PDB entry 7KZR | electron microscopy, 4.40 A resolution (low resolution: residue-level contacts below are approximate; hydrogen-bond / salt-bridge calls are withheld) | chains S and W of the 17 polymer chains in the assembly

# Chain S
Name: Fanconi anemia group A protein
From: Homo sapiens
Reference sequence: O15360 (FANCA_HUMAN); numbering as in UniProt (aligned over 1-1455)
Amino-acid sequence (1477 residues; each row starts with the number of its first residue):
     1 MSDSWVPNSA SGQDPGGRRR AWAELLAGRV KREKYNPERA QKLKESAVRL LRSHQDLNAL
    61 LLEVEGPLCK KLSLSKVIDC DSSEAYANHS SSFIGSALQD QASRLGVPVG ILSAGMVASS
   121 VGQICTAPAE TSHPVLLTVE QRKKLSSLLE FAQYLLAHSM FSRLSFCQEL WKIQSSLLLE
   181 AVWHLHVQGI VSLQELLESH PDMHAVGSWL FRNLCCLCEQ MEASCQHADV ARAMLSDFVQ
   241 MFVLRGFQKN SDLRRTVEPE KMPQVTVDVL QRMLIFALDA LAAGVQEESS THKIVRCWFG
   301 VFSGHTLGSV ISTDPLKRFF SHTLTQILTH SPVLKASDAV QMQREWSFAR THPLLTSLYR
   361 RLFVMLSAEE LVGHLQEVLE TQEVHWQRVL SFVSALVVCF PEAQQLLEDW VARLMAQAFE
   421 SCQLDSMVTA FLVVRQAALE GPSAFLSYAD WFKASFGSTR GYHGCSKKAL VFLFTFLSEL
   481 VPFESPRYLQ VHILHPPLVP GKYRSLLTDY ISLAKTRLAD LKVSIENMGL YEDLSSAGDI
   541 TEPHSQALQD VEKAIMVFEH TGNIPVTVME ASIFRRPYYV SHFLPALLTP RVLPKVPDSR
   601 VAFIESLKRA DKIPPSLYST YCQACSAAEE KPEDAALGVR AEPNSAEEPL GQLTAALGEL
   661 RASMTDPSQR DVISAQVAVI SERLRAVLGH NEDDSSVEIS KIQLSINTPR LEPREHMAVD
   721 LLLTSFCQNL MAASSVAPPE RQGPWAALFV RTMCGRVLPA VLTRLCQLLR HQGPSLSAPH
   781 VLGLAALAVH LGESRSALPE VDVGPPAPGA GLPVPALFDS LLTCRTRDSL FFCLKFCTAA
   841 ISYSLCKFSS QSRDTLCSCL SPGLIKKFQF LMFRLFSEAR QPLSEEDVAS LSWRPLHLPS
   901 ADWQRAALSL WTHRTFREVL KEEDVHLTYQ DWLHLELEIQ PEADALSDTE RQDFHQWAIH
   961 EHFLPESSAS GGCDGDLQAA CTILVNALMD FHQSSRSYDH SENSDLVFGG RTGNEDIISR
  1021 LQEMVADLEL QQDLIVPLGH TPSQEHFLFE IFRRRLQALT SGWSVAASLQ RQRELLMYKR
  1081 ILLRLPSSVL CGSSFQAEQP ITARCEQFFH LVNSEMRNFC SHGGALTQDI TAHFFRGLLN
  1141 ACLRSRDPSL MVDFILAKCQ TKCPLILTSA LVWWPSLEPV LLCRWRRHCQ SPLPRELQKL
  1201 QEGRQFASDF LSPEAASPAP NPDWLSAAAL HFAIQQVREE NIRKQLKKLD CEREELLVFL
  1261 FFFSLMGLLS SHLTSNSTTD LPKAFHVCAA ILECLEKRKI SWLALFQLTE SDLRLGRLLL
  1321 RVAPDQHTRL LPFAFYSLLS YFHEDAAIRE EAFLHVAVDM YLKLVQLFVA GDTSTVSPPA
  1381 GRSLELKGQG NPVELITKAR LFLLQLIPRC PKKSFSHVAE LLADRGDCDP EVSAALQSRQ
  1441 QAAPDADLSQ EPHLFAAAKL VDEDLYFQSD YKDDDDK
Disordered / not traced: 1-18, 64-90, 126-138, 247-264, 440-445, 498-502, 525-541, 628-647, 691-708, 806-812, 883-896, 1034-1042, 1370-1390, 1444-1477
Sequence notes: expression tag (1456-1477)
UniProt features mapped onto this chain:
  - motif: R18 to K34 (Nuclear localization signal)
  - modified residue: S1449 (Phosphoserine)
  - natural variant: N8 (N8K: In FANCA), A181 (A181V: In FANCA), L210 (L210R: In FANCA), L244 (L244F: In FANCA), D252 (D252G: In FANCA), R435 (R435C: In FANCA), H492 (H492R: In FANCA), D598 (D598N: In FANCA), L660 (L660P: In FANCA), L817 (L817P: In FANCA), Y843 (Y843D: In FANCA), L845 (L845P: In FANCA), 20 further natural variant entries in UniProt
Reported in the primary citation:
  - disease-associated variants - R951W: abolished growth in response to mitomycin C (MMC) (citing earlier work)
  - disease-associated variants - R951W: abolished catalytic activity on FANCD2 ubiquitination (citing earlier work)
  - disease-associated variants - L845P, E936G, R1055L, R1055W: decreased growth in response to MMC (citing earlier work)

# Chain W
Name: Fanconi anemia core complex-associated protein 20
From: Homo sapiens
Amino-acid sequence (39 residues; each row starts with the number of its first residue; note: 68 numbers in that range are skipped by the numbering (no residue carries them; nothing is unmodelled there); X marks 16 residues of unknown identity (built as UNK)):
     1 XXXXXXXXX
    73 EPTEVFTVGP KTFSWTPFPP DLW
   101 XXXXXXX

# How chain S and chain W interact
Pairs across the interface (23):
  R661(S) - T79(W)
  M664(S) - V80(W)
  T665(S) - V80(W)
  L711(S) - W95(W)
  H716(S) - P92(W)
  D720(S) - F90(W)
  T724(S) - W87(W)
  Q728(S) - V77(W)
  Q728(S) - W87(W)
  A732(S) - T79(W)
  S735(S) - F85(W)
  V736(S) - V80(W)
  R764(S) - F90(W)
  R764(S) - P92(W)
  Q767(S) - W95(W)
  L768(S) - F90(W)
  Q772(S) - P91(W)
  Q772(S) - D93(W)
  Q772(S) - W95(W)
  L776(S) - F90(W)
  H780(S) - W87(W)
  H780(S) - T88(W)
  N1003(S) - W95(W)
Also at the interface, not in a pair above, chain S (37 interface residues in all): A662, P709, R710, L723, C727, M731, P759, T763, C766, H771, P779, P799, E800, V801, D802, V803, E1002, S1004, D1005
Also at the interface, not in a pair above, chain W (15 interface residues in all): T75, S86, P89, L94

# Summary
The interface between chain S and chain W involves 37 residues on one side and 15 on the other. The paper
reports that L845P, E936G and R1055L of chain S, among others, reduce growth in response to MMC; R951W of
chain S abolishes growth in response to mitomycin C (MMC).
Here chain S is Fanconi anemia group A protein and chain W is Fanconi anemia core complex-associated protein
20, both from Homo sapiens. Entry 7KZR (Structure of the human Fanconi Anaemia Core-UBE2T-ID complex) was
determined by electron microscopy together with 7KZP, 7KZQ, 7KZS, 7KZT and 7KZV from the same study.
